PDB entry 4YNR | X-ray diffraction, 1.92 A resolution | chains A and B

== Chain A (and B) ==
Protein: Redox sensor histidine kinase response regulator DevS
Source organism: Mycobacterium tuberculosis (strain CDC 1551 / Oshkosh)
Notes: EC 2.7.13.3; chain B of this document is another copy of the same molecule, construct and numbering; everything in this record applies to it too
Reference sequence: P9WGK2 (DEVS_MYCTO); residue numbers follow UniProt; this construct covers 63-210
Sequence (154 residues; row label = number of the first residue in the row):
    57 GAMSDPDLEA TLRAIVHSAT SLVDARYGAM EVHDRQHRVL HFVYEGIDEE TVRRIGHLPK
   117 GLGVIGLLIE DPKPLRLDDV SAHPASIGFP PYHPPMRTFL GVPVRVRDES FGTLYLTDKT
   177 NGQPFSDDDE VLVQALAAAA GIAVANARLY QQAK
Unresolved in the structure: 57-60, 163-165, 204-210 (chain B: 57-60, 204-210)
Differences from the reference sequence: expression tag (57-62)
Curated features (UniProtKB/Swiss-Prot):
  - binding site (heme): His-149

== Interface between chain A and chain B ==
Pairs across the interface (23; chain A residue first):
  Asp-63(A) / Val-162(B)
  Asp-63(A) / Arg-163(B)  salt bridge
  Asp-63(A) / Ile-198(B)
  Asp-63(A) / Asn-202(B)
  Leu-64(A) / Ile-198(B)
  Thr-67(A) / Ala-194(B)
  Thr-67(A) / Ala-195(B)
  Thr-67(A) / Ile-198(B)
  Ser-74(A) / Val-187(B)
  Ser-74(A) / Ala-191(B)
  Leu-78(A) / Asp-184(B)
  Leu-188(A) / Leu-188(B)  hydrophobic
  Ala-191(A) / Ser-74(B)
  Ala-191(A) / Leu-78(B)  hydrophobic
  Leu-192(A) / Ala-191(B)  hydrophobic
  Leu-192(A) / Leu-192(B)  hydrophobic
  Ala-195(A) / Ala-195(B)
  Ile-198(A) / Thr-67(B)
  Ile-198(A) / Ile-71(B)  hydrophobic
  Ala-199(A) / Ile-198(B)
  Asn-202(A) / Ala-199(B)
  Asn-202(A) / Asn-202(B)
  Ala-203(A) / Asn-202(B)
Also at the interface, not in a pair above, chain A (15 interface residues in all): Ile-71, Ser-77

== Overview ==
Chain A and chain B form an interface of 15 and 16 residues respectively; the contacts include 1 salt bridge.
The salt-bridged pair is Asp-63(A)/Arg-163(B). From UniProt: heme-binding residue His-149(A) on chain A.
Chain A and chain B are both Redox sensor histidine kinase response regulator DevS (Mycobacterium tuberculosis
(strain CDC 1551 / Oshkosh)); the structure, DosS GAFA Domain Reduced CO Bound Crystal Structure, was
determined by X-ray diffraction, deposited together with 4YOF.
